Entry 1EGM (X-ray diffraction, 1.85 A resolution); this record covers chains A and L of the 6 polymer chains in the assembly.

[Chain A (and L)]
Molecule: Propanediol dehydratase
Organism: Klebsiella oxytoca
Notes: EC 4.2.1.28; fragment: alpha chain; chain L of this document is another copy of the same molecule, construct and numbering; everything in this record applies to it too
UniProtKB: Q59470 (Q59470_KLEOX); residue numbers follow UniProt; this construct covers 1-554
Chain sequence (554 residues; numbered 1 to 554; the number before each row is that of its first residue):
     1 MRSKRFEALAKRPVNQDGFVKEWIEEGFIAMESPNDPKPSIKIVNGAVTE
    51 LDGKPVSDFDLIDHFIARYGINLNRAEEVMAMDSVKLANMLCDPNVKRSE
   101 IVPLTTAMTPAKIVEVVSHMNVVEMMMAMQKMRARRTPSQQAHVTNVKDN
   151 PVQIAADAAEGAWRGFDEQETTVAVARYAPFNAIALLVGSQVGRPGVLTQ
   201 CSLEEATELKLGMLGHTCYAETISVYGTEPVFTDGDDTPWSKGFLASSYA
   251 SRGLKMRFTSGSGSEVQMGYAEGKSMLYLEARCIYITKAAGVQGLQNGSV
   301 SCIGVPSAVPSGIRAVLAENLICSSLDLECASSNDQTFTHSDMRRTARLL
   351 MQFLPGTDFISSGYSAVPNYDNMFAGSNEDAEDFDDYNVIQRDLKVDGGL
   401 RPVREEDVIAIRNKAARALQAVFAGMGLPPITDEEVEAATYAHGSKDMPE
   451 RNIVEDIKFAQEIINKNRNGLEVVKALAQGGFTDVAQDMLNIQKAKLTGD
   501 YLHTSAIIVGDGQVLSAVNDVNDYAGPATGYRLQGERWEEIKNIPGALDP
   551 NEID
Not modelled in the structure: 552-554
Bound ions: K+: Q141, E170, E221, Q296, S362 (together with s-1,2-propanediol)
Residues lining bound ligands:
  - cyanocobalamin (CNC): T172, V173, S202, L203, E205, T222, S224, Y226, D234, G235, Q267, M268, S301, C302, Q336, M373, F374, A375
  - s-1,2-propanediol (PGO): Q141, H143, E170, E221, T222, Q296, V300, S301, D335, Q336, S362, G363, F374

[Interface between chain A and chain L]
Pairs across the interface (202):
  M1(A) with E437(L); Y441(L), hydrophobic
  R2(A) with E405(L), salt bridge; Y441(L)
  S3(A) with E405(L), hydrogen bond (backbone-side chain); Y441(L)
  K4(A) with Y441(L), hydrogen bond (backbone-backbone); A442(L); H443(L); D447(L)
  R5(A) with D157(L), salt bridge; E160(L), salt bridge; A366(L); V367(L); P368(L); A381(L); R412(L); A442(L); H443(L), hydrogen bond
  F6(A) with R164(L); V403(L); R404(L); E405(L); V408(L), hydrophobic
  A8(A) with H443(L)
  L9(A) with R164(L); A381(L); E382(L); D385(L)
  R12(A) with E382(L), hydrogen bond (side chain-backbone); D383(L), salt bridge; D386(L), salt bridge
  V14(A) with D385(L); D386(L)
  N15(A) with D385(L), hydrogen bond
  F19(A) with V389(L), hydrophobic; R392(L); I544(L), hydrophobic; G546(L); A547(L); L548(L), hydrogen bond (backbone-backbone)
  V20(A) with R392(L), hydrogen bond (backbone-side chain); L548(L)
  K21(A) with A547(L); L548(L), hydrogen bond (backbone-backbone); D549(L); P550(L)
  W23(A) with P550(L), hydrophobic; N551(L)
  V85(A) with P527(L)
  A88(A) with P527(L)
  N89(A) with N95(L), hydrogen bond; A525(L), hydrogen bond (side chain-backbone); P527(L)
  C92(A) with M127(L), hydrophobic; P527(L)
  D93(A) with D93(L); N95(L), hydrogen bond
  P94(A) with P94(L)
  N95(A) with N89(L), hydrogen bond; D93(L), hydrogen bond
  H119(A) with P527(L); A528(L), hydrogen bond (backbone-backbone); R532(L)
  M120(A) with P527(L), hydrophobic
  N121(A) with Q130(L), hydrogen bond; R532(L)
  V122(A) with L394(L)
  V123(A) with M126(L); M127(L), hydrophobic; Q130(L); L354(L); P355(L)
  E124(A) with Q130(L); Y524(L), hydrogen bond; G526(L); P527(L); R532(L), salt bridge
  M126(A) with V123(L); M126(L), hydrophobic; L354(L), hydrophobic
  M127(A) with C92(L), hydrophobic; V123(L); M127(L), hydrophobic
  Q130(A) with N121(L), hydrogen bond; V123(L); E124(L)
  D157(A) with R5(L), salt bridge
  E160(A) with R5(L), salt bridge
  R164(A) with F6(L); L9(L)
  S307(A) with D393(L)
  A308(A) with R392(L), hydrogen bond (backbone-side chain)
  V309(A) with R392(L)
  P310(A) with R392(L); W538(L), hydrophobic; K542(L)
  S311(A) with R392(L), hydrogen bond (backbone-backbone); D393(L); W538(L)
  G312(A) with D393(L), hydrogen bond (backbone-backbone)
  I313(A) with D393(L), hydrogen bond (backbone-backbone); L394(L), hydrophobic
  R314(A) with D393(L), hydrogen bond (backbone-backbone); L394(L); K395(L)
  S341(A) with D386(L), hydrogen bond
  D342(A) with D342(L)
  M343(A) with R345(L); T346(L); D383(L); D386(L)
  R344(A) with V389(L); D393(L), salt bridge
  R345(A) with M343(L)
  T346(A) with M343(L)
  A347(A) with L350(L), hydrophobic
  L350(A) with A347(L), hydrophobic; L350(L), hydrophobic
  M351(A) with L354(L), hydrophobic
  L354(A) with V123(L); M126(L), hydrophobic; M351(L), hydrophobic
  P355(A) with V123(L)
  A366(A) with R5(L), hydrogen bond (backbone-side chain)
  P368(A) with R5(L)
  A381(A) with R5(L); L9(L)
  E382(A) with L9(L); R12(L), hydrogen bond (backbone-side chain)
  D383(A) with R12(L), salt bridge; M343(L)
  D385(A) with L9(L); N15(L), hydrogen bond
  D386(A) with R12(L), salt bridge; V14(L); S341(L), hydrogen bond; M343(L)
  V389(A) with V14(L), hydrophobic; F19(L), hydrophobic; R344(L)
  R392(A) with F19(L); V20(L), hydrogen bond (side chain-backbone); A308(L), hydrogen bond (side chain-backbone); V309(L); P310(L); S311(L), hydrogen bond (backbone-backbone)
  D393(A) with S307(L); S311(L); G312(L); I313(L), hydrogen bond (backbone-backbone); R314(L), hydrogen bond (backbone-backbone); R344(L), salt bridge
  L394(A) with V122(L); I313(L), hydrophobic; R314(L)
  K395(A) with R314(L)
  V403(A) with F6(L)
  E405(A) with R2(L), salt bridge; S3(L), hydrogen bond (side chain-backbone); F6(L)
  V408(A) with F6(L), hydrophobic
  I409(A) with M1(L)
  R412(A) with R5(L)
  E437(A) with M1(L)
  Y441(A) with M1(L); R2(L); S3(L); K4(L), hydrogen bond (backbone-backbone)
  A442(A) with R5(L)
  H443(A) with K4(L); R5(L), hydrogen bond (backbone-side chain); A8(L)
  D447(A) with K4(L)
  Y524(A) with E124(L), hydrogen bond
  A525(A) with N89(L), hydrogen bond (backbone-side chain)
  G526(A) with E124(L)
  P527(A) with V85(L); A88(L); N89(L); C92(L); H119(L); E124(L)
  A528(A) with V85(L), hydrophobic; H119(L), hydrogen bond (backbone-backbone)
  R532(A) with H119(L); N121(L); E124(L), salt bridge
  W538(A) with P310(L), hydrophobic; S311(L)
  K542(A) with E22(L), salt bridge; P310(L)
  I544(A) with F19(L), hydrophobic
  G546(A) with F19(L)
  A547(A) with F19(L); K21(L)
  L548(A) with F19(L); V20(L); K21(L), hydrogen bond (backbone-backbone)
  P550(A) with K21(L); W23(L), hydrophobic
  N551(A) with W23(L), hydrogen bond
Other interface residues (no listed pair), chain A (98 interface residues in all): E22, E32, V367, F384, I390, V396, R404, P545, D549
Other interface residues (no listed pair), chain L (98 interface residues in all): E32, M120, F384, I390, V396, I409, P545

[In short]
The chain A/chain L interface involves 98 residues from each chain, with 40 hydrogen bonds and 15 salt
bridges. Polar contacts include R2(A)-E405(L), R5(A)-D157(L) and R5(A)-E160(L). Ligands of chain A:
cyanocobalamin and s-1,2-propanediol. Q141(A), E170(A), E221(A), Q296(A) and S362(A) form the K+ site.
Both chains are Propanediol dehydratase (Klebsiella oxytoca). Entry 1EGM (Crystal structure of diol
dehydratase-cyanocobalamin complex at 100K) was determined by X-ray diffraction (same publication as 1EGV and
1EEX).
